PDB entry 7LYB | electron microscopy, 3.28 A resolution | chains D and J of the 13 polymer chains in the assembly

[Chain D]
Name: Histone H2B type 1-J
From: Homo sapiens
UniProt: P06899 (H2B1J_HUMAN); residues 0-123 here correspond to UniProt positions 1-124 (UniProt number = residue number + 1)
Amino-acid sequence (126 residues; each row starts with the number of its first residue; numbers below 1 keep their minus sign (Gly-2 is residue -2)):
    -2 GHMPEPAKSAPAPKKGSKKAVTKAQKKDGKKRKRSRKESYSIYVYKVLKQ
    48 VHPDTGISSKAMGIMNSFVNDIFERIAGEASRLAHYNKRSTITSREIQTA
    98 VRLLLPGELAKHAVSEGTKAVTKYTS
Disordered / not traced: -2 to 28
Sequence notes: expression tag (-2 to -1)
UniProt features mapped onto this chain:
  - modified residue: Pro1 (N-acetylproline), Glu2 (ADP-ribosyl glutamic acid), Lys5 (N6-(2-hydroxyisobutyryl)lysine), Ser6 (ADP-ribosylserine), Lys11 (N6-(beta-hydroxybutyryl)lysine), Lys12 (N6-(2-hydroxyisobutyryl)lysine), Ser14 (Phosphoserine), Lys15 (N6-acetyllysine), Lys16 (N6-(beta-hydroxybutyryl)lysine), Lys20 (N6-(2-hydroxyisobutyryl)lysine), Lys23 (N6-(2-hydroxyisobutyryl)lysine), Lys24 (N6-(2-hydroxyisobutyryl)lysine), Lys34 (N6-(2-hydroxyisobutyryl)lysine), Glu35 (PolyADP-ribosyl glutamic acid), Ser36 (Phosphoserine), Lys43 (N6-(2-hydroxyisobutyryl)lysine), Lys46 (N6-(2-hydroxyisobutyryl)lysine), Lys57 (N6,N6-dimethyllysine), Arg79 (Dimethylated arginine), Lys85 (N6,N6,N6-trimethyllysine) and 6 more in UniProt
  - glycosylation: Ser112 (O-linked (GlcNAc) serine)
  - cross-link (Glycyl lysine isopeptide (Lys-Gly)): Lys5 (interchain with G-Cter in SUMO2), Lys20 (interchain with G-Cter in SUMO2), Lys34 (interchain with G-Cter in ubiquitin), Lys120 (interchain with G-Cter in ubiquitin)
Reported in the primary citation:
  - mutagenesis - E105A, E113A: unchanged catalytic activity
  - mutagenesis - K108A, K108D, S112A, S112R, T115A, K116D, T119R: decreased catalytic activity

[Chain J]
Molecule: 147-nt DNA strand
From: Homo sapiens
Sequence (147 nucleotides; numbered -73 to 73; the number before each row is that of its first residue; numbers below 1 keep their minus sign (DA-73 is residue -73)):
   -73 ATCGGATGTATATATCTGACACGTGCCTGGAGACTAGGGAGTAATCCCCT
   -23 TGGCGGTTAAAACGCGGGGGACAGCGCGTACGTGCGTTTAAGCGGTGCTA
    27 GAGCTGTCTACGACCAATTGAGCGGCCTCGGCACCGGGATTCTCGAT
Disordered / not traced: -73

[Interface between chain D and chain J]
Pairs across the interface (11; chain D residue first):
  Arg29(D) with DT-29(J), hydrogen bond to the base
  Lys30(D) with DG51(J), sugar contact
  Arg31(D) with DG50(J), phosphate contact; DG51(J), salt bridge to the phosphate
  Arg33(D) with DC49(J), phosphate contact; DG50(J), phosphate contact
  Lys34(D) with DG50(J), hydrogen bond to the phosphate
  Ser36(D) with DC49(J), phosphate contact
  Ile39(D) with DG48(J), sugar contact; DC49(J), phosphate contact
  Tyr40(D) with DG48(J), hydrogen bond to the phosphate
Also at the interface, not in a pair above, chain D (11 interface residues in all): Ser32, Glu35, Lys43

[In short]
Chain D and chain J form an interface of 11 and 5 residues respectively, with 3 hydrogen bonds and 1 salt
bridge. Polar contacts include Arg29(D)-DT-29(J), Lys34(D)-DG50(J) and Tyr40(D)-DG48(J). The paper reports
that K108A, K108D and S112A of chain D, among others, reduce catalytic activity; E105A and E113A of chain D
leave catalytic activity unchanged; 9 substitutions were tested in all.
Chain D is Histone H2B type 1-J and chain J is a 147-nt DNA strand, both from Homo sapiens; the structure,
Cryo-EM structure of the human nucleosome core particle in complex with BRCA1-BARD1-UbcH5c, was determined by
electron microscopy (same publication as 7LYA).
